PDB entry 1QJU | X-ray diffraction, 2.80 A resolution | chains 1 and 3 of the 4 polymer chains in the assembly

Chain 1:
Name: Protein VP1
Organism: Human rhinovirus 16
Reference sequence: Q82122 (POLG_HRV16); residues 1-285 here correspond to UniProt positions 569-853 (UniProt number = residue number + 568)
Amino-acid sequence (285 residues; row label = number of the first residue in the row):
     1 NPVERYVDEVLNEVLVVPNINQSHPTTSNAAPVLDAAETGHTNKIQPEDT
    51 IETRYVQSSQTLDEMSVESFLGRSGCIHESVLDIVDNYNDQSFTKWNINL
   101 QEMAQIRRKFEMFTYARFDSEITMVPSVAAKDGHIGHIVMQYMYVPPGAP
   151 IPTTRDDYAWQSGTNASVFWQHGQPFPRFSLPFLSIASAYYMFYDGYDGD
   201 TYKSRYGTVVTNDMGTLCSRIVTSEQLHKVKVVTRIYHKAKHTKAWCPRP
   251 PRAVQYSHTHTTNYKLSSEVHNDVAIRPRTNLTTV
Curated features (UniProtKB/Swiss-Prot):
  - site: Val285 (Cleavage)
Ion coordination: Zn2+ near His134 (its only coordinating residue here)
Small-molecule neighbours: win61209 (W01; 2,6-dimethyl-1-(3-[3-methyl-5-isoxazolyl]-propanyl)-4-[2N-methyl-2H-tetrazol-5-yl]-phenol): Ile77, Trp96, Ile98, Asn99, Leu100, Ile122, Met124, Tyr142, Tyr144, Ala166, Ser167, Val168, Phe179, Leu181, Leu184, Tyr190, Met192, Asn212, Met214, Leu217, Ile236, His238

Chain 3:
Name: Protein VP3
Organism: Human rhinovirus 16
Reference sequence: Q82122 (POLG_HRV16); residues 1-238 here correspond to UniProt positions 331-568 (UniProt number = residue number + 330)
Amino-acid sequence (238 residues; each row starts with the number of its first residue):
     1 GLPVYVTPGSGQFMTTDDMQSPCALPWYHPTKEIFIPGEVKNLIEMCQVD
    51 TLIPINSTQSNIGNVSMYTVTLSPQTKLAEEIFAIKVDIASHPLATTLIG
   101 EIASYFTHWTGSLRFSFMFCGTANTTLKVLLAYTPPGIGKPRSRKEAMLG
   151 THVVWDVGLQSTVSLVVPWISASQYRFTTPDTYSSAGYITCWYQTNFVVP
   201 PNTPNTAEMLCFVSGCKDFCLRMARDTDLHKQTGPITQ
Curated features (UniProtKB/Swiss-Prot):
  - region: Pro235 to Gln238 (Amphipathic alpha-helix)

How chain 1 and chain 3 interact:
Residue-residue contacts (178; chain 1 residue first):
  Leu15(1) - Asn42(3)
  Pro18(1) - Lys217(3)
  Asn19(1) - Lys217(3)  hydrogen bond (backbone-side chain)
  Ile20(1) - Lys217(3)
  Ile20(1) - Asp218(3)
  Val33(1) - Thr162(3)
  Val33(1) - Val163(3)
  Val33(1) - Ser164(3)  hydrogen bond (backbone-backbone)
  Leu34(1) - Gln160(3)
  Leu34(1) - Thr162(3)
  Asp35(1) - Gln160(3)
  Asp35(1) - Ser161(3)
  Asp35(1) - Thr162(3)  hydrogen bond (backbone-backbone)
  Ala36(1) - Ser161(3)
  Ala36(1) - Thr162(3)
  Ala37(1) - Met118(3)  hydrophobic
  Ala37(1) - Thr162(3)  hydrogen bond (backbone-side chain)
  Ala37(1) - Phe212(3)  hydrophobic
  Glu38(1) - Met118(3)
  Glu38(1) - Ser161(3)  hydrogen bond
  Thr42(1) - Gln48(3)
  Thr42(1) - Val49(3)
  Thr42(1) - Asp50(3)  hydrogen bond (side chain-backbone)
  Thr42(1) - Arg114(3)
  Thr42(1) - Ser214(3)
  Asn43(1) - Arg114(3)  hydrogen bond (backbone-side chain)
  Asn43(1) - Ser164(3)  hydrogen bond
  Lys44(1) - Gln48(3)  hydrogen bond (side chain-backbone)
  Lys44(1) - Arg114(3)
  Ile45(1) - Arg114(3)  hydrogen bond (backbone-side chain)
  Ile45(1) - Ser164(3)
  Gln46(1) - Arg114(3)
  Gln46(1) - Cys216(3)
  Gln46(1) - Lys217(3)  hydrogen bond (side chain-backbone)
  Pro47(1) - Ser112(3)
  Pro47(1) - Val166(3)  hydrophobic
  Pro47(1) - Cys216(3)
  Glu48(1) - Lys217(3)  salt bridge
  Thr50(1) - Val166(3)
  Ile51(1) - Thr151(3)
  Ile51(1) - Pro168(3)  hydrophobic
  Gln60(1) - Thr110(3)
  Gln60(1) - Gln174(3)  hydrogen bond
  Gln60(1) - Tyr175(3)
  Gln60(1) - Cys220(3)
  Thr61(1) - Cys220(3)  hydrogen bond (backbone-side chain)
  Leu62(1) - Asn42(3)  hydrogen bond (backbone-side chain)
  Leu62(1) - Cys220(3)  hydrophobic
  Glu64(1) - Phe106(3)
  Glu64(1) - Arg222(3)
  Glu64(1) - Met223(3)  hydrogen bond (side chain-backbone)
  Glu64(1) - Ala224(3)  hydrogen bond (side chain-backbone)
  Met65(1) - Asn42(3)
  Met65(1) - Leu43(3)  hydrogen bond (backbone-backbone)
  Met65(1) - Ile44(3)
  Met65(1) - Leu221(3)  hydrogen bond (side chain-backbone)
  Ser66(1) - Lys41(3)
  Ser66(1) - Asn42(3)
  Val67(1) - Val40(3)
  Val67(1) - Lys41(3)  hydrogen bond (backbone-backbone)
  Phe70(1) - Leu43(3)  hydrophobic
  Phe70(1) - Tyr105(3)  hydrophobic
  Arg73(1) - Thr15(3)
  Arg73(1) - Thr16(3)
  Arg73(1) - Ala224(3)
  Ser74(1) - Phe13(3)
  Ser74(1) - Thr15(3)  hydrogen bond (backbone-backbone)
  Gln101(1) - Ile236(3)
  Glu102(1) - Gln232(3)  hydrogen bond (backbone-side chain)
  Glu102(1) - Ile236(3)
  Met103(1) - Gln232(3)
  Ala104(1) - His230(3)
  Ala104(1) - Gln232(3)  hydrogen bond (backbone-side chain)
  Ala104(1) - Ile236(3)
  Gln105(1) - Asp226(3)
  Arg107(1) - Ile236(3)
  Arg108(1) - Glu101(3)  salt bridge
  Arg108(1) - Tyr105(3)  hydrogen bond
  Arg108(1) - Thr227(3)
  Arg108(1) - His230(3)
  Lys109(1) - Tyr105(3)
  Met112(1) - Met46(3)  hydrophobic
  Met112(1) - Ile102(3)  hydrophobic
  Arg117(1) - Pro30(3)
  Arg117(1) - Thr31(3)  hydrogen bond (side chain-backbone)
  Arg117(1) - Lys32(3)
  Arg117(1) - Glu33(3)  salt bridge
  Glu121(1) - Met19(3)
  Thr123(1) - Phe13(3)
  Val125(1) - Phe13(3)  hydrophobic
  Ala166(1) - Ala24(3)
  Phe176(1) - Gly11(3)
  Phe176(1) - Phe13(3)  hydrophobic
  Arg178(1) - Phe13(3)
  Arg178(1) - Asp17(3)  salt bridge
  Arg178(1) - Met19(3)
  Arg178(1) - Ser21(3)
  Phe179(1) - Ser21(3)
  Phe179(1) - Pro22(3)
  Phe179(1) - Ala24(3)  hydrophobic
  Ser180(1) - Ser21(3)  hydrogen bond
  Ser180(1) - Pro22(3)  hydrogen bond (backbone-backbone)
  Ser180(1) - Cys23(3)
  Ser180(1) - Ala24(3)  hydrogen bond (backbone-backbone)
  Leu181(1) - Ala24(3)  hydrophobic
  Pro182(1) - Cys23(3)
  Pro182(1) - Tyr28(3)  hydrophobic
  Phe183(1) - Tyr28(3)  hydrogen bond (backbone-side chain)
  Leu184(1) - Leu25(3)  hydrophobic
  Leu184(1) - Tyr28(3)  hydrogen bond (backbone-side chain)
  Ser185(1) - Thr31(3)  hydrogen bond (backbone-side chain)
  Ile186(1) - Thr31(3)
  Ala187(1) - Thr31(3)  hydrogen bond (backbone-side chain)
  Ser188(1) - Lys32(3)  hydrogen bond (side chain-backbone)
  Ser188(1) - Ile34(3)
  Tyr237(1) - Phe13(3)  hydrophobic
  Lys239(1) - Asp17(3)  hydrogen bond (side chain-backbone)
  Lys244(1) - Glu33(3)  salt bridge
  Lys244(1) - Glu39(3)
  Ala245(1) - Glu39(3)
  Ala245(1) - Val40(3)  hydrogen bond (backbone-backbone)
  Trp246(1) - Ile36(3)  hydrogen bond (side chain-backbone)
  Trp246(1) - Pro37(3)
  Trp246(1) - Gly38(3)
  Trp246(1) - Glu39(3)
  Cys247(1) - Pro37(3)  hydrogen bond (side chain-backbone)
  Cys247(1) - Gly38(3)  hydrogen bond (backbone-backbone)
  Pro248(1) - Val40(3)
  Pro248(1) - Met46(3)  hydrophobic
  Pro251(1) - Leu98(3)
  Pro251(1) - Glu101(3)
  Arg252(1) - His230(3)
  Val254(1) - His230(3)  hydrogen bond (backbone-side chain)
  Gln255(1) - His230(3)
  Gln255(1) - Lys231(3)
  Gln255(1) - Gln232(3)
  Gln255(1) - Thr233(3)  hydrogen bond
  Tyr256(1) - His230(3)
  Tyr256(1) - Ile236(3)  hydrophobic
  Ser257(1) - Ile236(3)
  Ser257(1) - Thr237(3)
  His258(1) - Ile236(3)
  His258(1) - Thr237(3)  hydrogen bond
  His258(1) - Gln238(3)
  Thr259(1) - Ile236(3)
  Thr259(1) - Thr237(3)  hydrogen bond (backbone-backbone)
  Thr259(1) - Gln238(3)
  Val270(1) - Ile62(3)
  His271(1) - Gln59(3)
  His271(1) - Ile62(3)
  Ala275(1) - His92(3)
  Ala275(1) - Leu229(3)
  Ile276(1) - Ser57(3)
  Ile276(1) - Ile62(3)  hydrophobic
  Ile276(1) - Thr96(3)
  Arg277(1) - His92(3)  hydrogen bond
  Pro278(1) - Ser57(3)
  Pro278(1) - Gln59(3)
  Pro278(1) - Ile62(3)  hydrophobic
  Arg279(1) - Ile55(3)  hydrogen bond (side chain-backbone)
  Arg279(1) - Ser57(3)  hydrogen bond (backbone-backbone)
  Arg279(1) - Thr58(3)
  Arg279(1) - Ala84(3)  hydrogen bond (side chain-backbone)
  Arg279(1) - Ile85(3)
  Asn281(1) - Thr58(3)
  Leu282(1) - Ile55(3)
  Leu282(1) - Asn56(3)
  Leu282(1) - Ile82(3)
  Leu282(1) - Phe83(3)
  Leu282(1) - Ala84(3)  hydrogen bond (backbone-backbone)
  Thr283(1) - Glu81(3)
  Thr283(1) - Phe83(3)
  Thr283(1) - Ala84(3)
  Val285(1) - Ala84(3)
  Val285(1) - Ile85(3)
  Val285(1) - Lys86(3)
  Val285(1) - Lys140(3)
  Val285(1) - Tyr188(3)  hydrophobic
Interface residues without a listed pair, chain 1 (91 interface residues in all): Val17, Asn21, Phe113, Tyr115, Pro175, Ala189, Lys241, Val274, Thr280, Thr284
Interface residues without a listed pair, chain 3 (96 interface residues in all): Gln12, Asp18, Cys47, Gly63, Met67, Val70, Pro93, Trp155, Asp156, Phe219, Pro235

Overview:
91 residues of chain 1 face 96 of chain 3 across their interface, with 46 hydrogen bonds and 5 salt bridges.
Polar contacts include Glu48(1)-Lys217(3), Arg108(1)-Glu101(3) and Arg117(1)-Glu33(3). Ligands of chain 1:
win61209.
Chain 1 is Protein VP1 and chain 3 is Protein VP3, both from Human rhinovirus 16; the structure, Human
rhinovirus 16 coat protein in complex with antiviral compound VP61209, was determined by X-ray diffraction,
deposited together with 1QJX and 1QJY.
